8QXS - chains A and I of the 21 polymer chains in the assembly; structure by electron microscopy, 3.12 A resolution.

== Chain A (and I) ==
Name: Chaperonin GroEL
Source organism: Escherichia coli BL21(DE3)
Notes: EC 5.6.1.7; chain I of this document is another copy of the same molecule, construct and numbering; everything in this record applies to it too
Reference sequence: P0A6F5 (CH60_ECOLI); numbering as in UniProt (aligned over 2-548)
Chain sequence (547 residues; numbered 2 to 548; the number before each row is that of its first residue):
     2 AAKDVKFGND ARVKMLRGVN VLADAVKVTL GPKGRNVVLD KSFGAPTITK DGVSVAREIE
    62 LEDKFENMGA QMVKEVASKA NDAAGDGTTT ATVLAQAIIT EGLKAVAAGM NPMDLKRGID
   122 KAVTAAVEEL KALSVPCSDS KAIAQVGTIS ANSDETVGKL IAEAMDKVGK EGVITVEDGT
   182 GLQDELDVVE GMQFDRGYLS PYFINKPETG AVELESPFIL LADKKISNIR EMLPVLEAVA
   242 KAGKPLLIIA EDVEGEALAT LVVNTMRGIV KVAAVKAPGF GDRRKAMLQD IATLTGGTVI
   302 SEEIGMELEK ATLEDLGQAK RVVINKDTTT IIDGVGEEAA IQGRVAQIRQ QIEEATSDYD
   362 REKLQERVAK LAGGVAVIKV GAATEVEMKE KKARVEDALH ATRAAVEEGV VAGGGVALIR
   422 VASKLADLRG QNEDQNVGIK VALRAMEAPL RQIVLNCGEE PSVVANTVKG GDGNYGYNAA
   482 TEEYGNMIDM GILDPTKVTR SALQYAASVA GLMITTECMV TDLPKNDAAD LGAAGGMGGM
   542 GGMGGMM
Not modelled in the structure: 526-548 (chain I: 527-548)
Ion coordination: K+: T30, K51, T90 (together with ADP); Mg2+: D87 (together with ADP)
Residues lining bound ligands: ADP / beryllium trifluoride: T30, L31, G32, P33, K51, D52, G53, D87, G88, T89, T90, T91, I150, D398, G414, G415, I454, Y478, N479, A480, A481, M488, I493, D495

== Chain A / chain I interface ==
Pairs across the interface (7; chain A residue first):
  E461(A) with R452(I), salt bridge; S463(I)
  S463(A) with S463(I); V464(I)
  V464(A) with S463(I); N467(I)
  N467(A) with V464(I)

== Overview ==
The chain A/chain I interface involves 4 residues from each chain, with 1 salt bridge. Its one salt-bridged
contact is E461(A)-R452(I). Ligands of chain A: ADP / beryllium trifluoride. T30(A), K51(A) and T90(A) form
the K+ site.
Both chains are Chaperonin GroEL (Escherichia coli BL21(DE3)). Entry 8QXS (CryoEM structure of a
GroEL14-GroES7 complex in presence of ADP-BeFx with wide GroEL7 trans ring conformation) was determined by
electron microscopy (same publication as 8P4M, 8P4N, 8P4O, 8P4R, 8QXT, 8QXU and 8QXV).
